PDB entry 1AG8 | X-ray diffraction, 2.65 A resolution | chains A and B of the 4 polymer chains in the assembly

== Chain A (and B) ==
Protein: Aldehyde dehydrogenase
Source organism: Bos taurus
Notes: EC 1.2.1.3; chain B of this document is another copy of the same molecule, construct and numbering; everything in this record applies to it too
UniProtKB: P20000 (ALDH2_BOVIN); residues 2-500 here correspond to UniProt positions 22-520 (UniProt number = residue number + 20)
Sequence (499 residues; row label = number of the first residue in the row):
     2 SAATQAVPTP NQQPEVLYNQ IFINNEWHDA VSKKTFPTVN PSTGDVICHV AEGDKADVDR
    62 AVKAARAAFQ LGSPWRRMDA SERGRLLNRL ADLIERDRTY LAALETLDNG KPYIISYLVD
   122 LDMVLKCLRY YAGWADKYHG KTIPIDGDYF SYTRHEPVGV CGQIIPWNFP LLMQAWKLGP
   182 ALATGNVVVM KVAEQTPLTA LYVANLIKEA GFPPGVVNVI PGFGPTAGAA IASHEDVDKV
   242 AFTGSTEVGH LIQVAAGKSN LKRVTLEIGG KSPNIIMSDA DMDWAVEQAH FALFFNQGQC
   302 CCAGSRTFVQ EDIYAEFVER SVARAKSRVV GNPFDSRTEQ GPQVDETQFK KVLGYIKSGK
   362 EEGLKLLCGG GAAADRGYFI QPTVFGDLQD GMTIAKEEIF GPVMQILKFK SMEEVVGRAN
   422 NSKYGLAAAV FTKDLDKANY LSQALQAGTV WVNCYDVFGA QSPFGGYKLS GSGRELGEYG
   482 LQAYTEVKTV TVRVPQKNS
Disordered / not traced: 2-7
Disulfides: C301-C303

== How chain A and chain B interact ==
Pairs across the interface (139):
  L72(A) - A445(B)  hydrophobic
  K127(A) - D147(B)  salt bridge
  K142(A) - E479(B)
  K142(A) - Y480(B)
  I144(A) - Q462(B)
  I144(A) - S463(B)
  I144(A) - P464(B)
  P145(A) - Q462(B)
  I146(A) - G460(B)
  I146(A) - Q462(B)
  I146(A) - S463(B)
  D147(A) - K127(B)  salt bridge
  D147(A) - Q462(B)
  Y150(A) - C455(B)  hydrophobic
  Y150(A) - V458(B)
  S152(A) - S463(B)  hydrogen bond
  T154(A) - P464(B)
  T154(A) - Y480(B)  hydrogen bond
  R155(A) - Q444(B)
  H156(A) - Y480(B)  hydrogen bond
  E157(A) - Q444(B)
  E157(A) - Y468(B)  hydrogen bond
  T247(A) - L262(B)
  H251(A) - G258(B)  hydrogen bond (side chain-backbone)
  H251(A) - S260(B)
  H251(A) - L262(B)
  Q254(A) - Q254(B)
  Q254(A) - A257(B)
  Q254(A) - G258(B)
  Q254(A) - L262(B)
  Q254(A) - K263(B)  hydrogen bond (side chain-backbone)
  V255(A) - V255(B)  hydrophobic
  V255(A) - G258(B)
  V255(A) - K259(B)
  A257(A) - Q254(B)
  G258(A) - H251(B)  hydrogen bond (backbone-side chain)
  G258(A) - Q254(B)
  G258(A) - V255(B)
  K259(A) - V255(B)
  S260(A) - H251(B)
  N261(A) - L470(B)
  L262(A) - T247(B)
  L262(A) - H251(B)
  L262(A) - Q254(B)
  L262(A) - I269(B)  hydrophobic
  K263(A) - Q254(B)  hydrogen bond (backbone-side chain)
  R264(A) - G467(B)
  R264(A) - Y468(B)
  R264(A) - K469(B)  hydrogen bond (side chain-backbone)
  R264(A) - G472(B)  hydrogen bond (side chain-backbone)
  I269(A) - L262(B)  hydrophobic
  W285(A) - R494(B)
  K424(A) - E236(B)
  S443(A) - K489(B)  hydrogen bond (backbone-side chain)
  S443(A) - V491(B)
  Q444(A) - R155(B)
  Q444(A) - E157(B)
  Q444(A) - K489(B)  hydrogen bond (backbone-side chain)
  A445(A) - L72(B)  hydrophobic
  L446(A) - K489(B)  hydrogen bond (backbone-side chain)
  A448(A) - K489(B)
  G449(A) - V488(B)
  G449(A) - K489(B)
  G449(A) - T490(B)  hydrogen bond (backbone-backbone)
  T450(A) - T490(B)
  V451(A) - K489(B)
  V451(A) - T490(B)  hydrogen bond (backbone-backbone)
  V451(A) - V491(B)
  V451(A) - T492(B)  hydrogen bond (backbone-backbone)
  W452(A) - T492(B)
  V453(A) - T492(B)  hydrogen bond (backbone-backbone)
  V453(A) - V493(B)
  V453(A) - R494(B)  hydrogen bond (backbone-backbone)
  N454(A) - R494(B)  hydrogen bond (backbone-side chain)
  C455(A) - Y150(B)  hydrophobic
  C455(A) - T492(B)
  V458(A) - Y150(B)  hydrophobic
  V458(A) - T492(B)
  G460(A) - I146(B)
  Q462(A) - I144(B)
  Q462(A) - P145(B)
  Q462(A) - I146(B)
  Q462(A) - D147(B)
  S463(A) - I144(B)
  S463(A) - I146(B)
  S463(A) - S152(B)  hydrogen bond
  P464(A) - I144(B)
  P464(A) - T154(B)
  P464(A) - T490(B)  hydrogen bond (backbone-side chain)
  G467(A) - R264(B)  hydrogen bond (backbone-side chain)
  G467(A) - E487(B)
  Y468(A) - E157(B)  hydrogen bond
  Y468(A) - R264(B)  hydrogen bond (backbone-side chain)
  Y468(A) - E487(B)
  Y468(A) - V488(B)
  Y468(A) - K489(B)
  K469(A) - R264(B)
  L470(A) - N261(B)
  L470(A) - L262(B)  hydrophobic
  G472(A) - R264(B)  hydrogen bond (backbone-side chain)
  R475(A) - E487(B)  salt bridge
  R475(A) - V488(B)  hydrogen bond (side chain-backbone)
  E479(A) - K142(B)  salt bridge
  Y480(A) - K142(B)  hydrogen bond
  Y480(A) - T154(B)  hydrogen bond
  Y480(A) - H156(B)  hydrogen bond
  Y480(A) - V488(B)  hydrophobic
  Q483(A) - Q483(B)
  E487(A) - G467(B)
  E487(A) - Y468(B)
  E487(A) - R475(B)  salt bridge
  V488(A) - G449(B)
  V488(A) - P464(B)  hydrophobic
  V488(A) - Y468(B)
  V488(A) - R475(B)  hydrogen bond (backbone-side chain)
  V488(A) - Y480(B)  hydrophobic
  K489(A) - S443(B)  hydrogen bond (side chain-backbone)
  K489(A) - Q444(B)  hydrogen bond (side chain-backbone)
  K489(A) - L446(B)  hydrogen bond (side chain-backbone)
  K489(A) - A448(B)
  K489(A) - G449(B)
  K489(A) - V451(B)
  K489(A) - Y468(B)
  T490(A) - G449(B)  hydrogen bond (backbone-backbone)
  T490(A) - T450(B)
  T490(A) - V451(B)  hydrogen bond (backbone-backbone)
  T490(A) - S463(B)
  T490(A) - P464(B)  hydrogen bond (side chain-backbone)
  V491(A) - S443(B)
  V491(A) - V451(B)
  T492(A) - V451(B)  hydrogen bond (backbone-backbone)
  T492(A) - W452(B)
  T492(A) - V453(B)  hydrogen bond (backbone-backbone)
  T492(A) - C455(B)
  T492(A) - V458(B)
  V493(A) - V453(B)
  R494(A) - W285(B)
  R494(A) - V453(B)  hydrogen bond (backbone-backbone)
  R494(A) - N454(B)
Also at the interface, not in a pair above, chain A (70 interface residues in all): Y153, E236, G250, V265, L267, N440, F459, S473
Also at the interface, not in a pair above, chain B (69 interface residues in all): Y153, G250, V265, L267, K424, Y441, S473

== Summary ==
Chain A and chain B form an interface of 70 and 69 residues respectively, with 39 hydrogen bonds and 5 salt
bridges. Polar contacts include K127(A)-D147(B), R475(A)-E487(B) and E479(A)-K142(B).
Both chains are Aldehyde dehydrogenase (Bos taurus). Entry 1AG8 (Aldehyde dehydrogenase from bovine
mitochondria) was determined by X-ray diffraction together with 1A4Z from the same study.
